Entry 8YWA (electron microscopy, 3.14 A resolution); this record covers chains H and h of the 8 polymer chains in the assembly.

Chain H:
Protein: Immunoglobulin heavy constant epsilon
From: Homo sapiens
Amino-acid sequence (577 residues; each row starts with the number of its first residue; numbers below 1 keep their minus sign (Met-23 is residue -23)):
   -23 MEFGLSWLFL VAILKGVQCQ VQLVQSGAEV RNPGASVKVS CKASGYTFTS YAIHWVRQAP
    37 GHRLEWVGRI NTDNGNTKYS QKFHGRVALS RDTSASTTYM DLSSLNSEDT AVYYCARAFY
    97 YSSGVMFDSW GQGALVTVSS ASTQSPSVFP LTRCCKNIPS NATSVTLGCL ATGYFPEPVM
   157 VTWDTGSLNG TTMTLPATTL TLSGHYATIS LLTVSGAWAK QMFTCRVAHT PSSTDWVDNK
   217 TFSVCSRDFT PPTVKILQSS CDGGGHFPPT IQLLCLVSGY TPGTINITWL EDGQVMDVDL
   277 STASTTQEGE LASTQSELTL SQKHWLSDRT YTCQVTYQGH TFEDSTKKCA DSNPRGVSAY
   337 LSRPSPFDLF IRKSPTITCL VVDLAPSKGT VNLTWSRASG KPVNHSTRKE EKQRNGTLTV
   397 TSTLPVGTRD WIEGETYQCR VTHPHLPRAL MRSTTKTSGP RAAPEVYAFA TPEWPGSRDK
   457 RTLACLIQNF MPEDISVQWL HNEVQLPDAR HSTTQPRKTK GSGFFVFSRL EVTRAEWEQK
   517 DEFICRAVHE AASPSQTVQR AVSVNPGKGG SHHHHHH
Unresolved in the structure: -23 to 116, 543-553
Disulfides: Cys251-Cys309, Cys355-Cys415, Cys461-Cys521
Residues lining bound ligands: N-acetylglucosamine (NAG; 2-acetamido-2-deoxy-beta-D-glucopyranose): Arg331, Val358, Asp359, Gln389, Asn391

Chain h:
Protein: Immunoglobulin kappa constant
From: Homo sapiens
Amino-acid sequence (261 residues; row label = number of the first residue in the row; numbers below 1 keep their minus sign (Met-43 is residue -43)):
   -43 MDMRVPAQLL GLLLLWLSGA RCGGSMDYKD DDDKGSPGDE VDAGQSALTQ PPSVSGAPGQ
    17 RVSISCTGGS SNFGAGYDVH WYQQLPATAP KLLIYGNNNR PSGVPDRFSG SKSGTSASLA
    77 ITGLQAEDEG DYFCQSFDTS LSGWIFGGGT KLTVLGQPKA APSVTLFPPS SEELQANKAT
   137 LVCLISDFYP GAVTVAWKAD SSPVKAGVET TTPSKQSNNK YAASSYLSLT PEQWKSHRSY
   197 SCQVTHEGST VEKTVAPTEC S
Unresolved in the structure: -43 to 110, 215-217

Interface between chain H and chain h:
Residue-residue contacts - 12 pairs, chain H then chain h:
  Phe125(H) - Ser126(h)
  Phe125(H) - Glu129(h)
  Pro126(H) - Ser126(h)
  Leu127(H) - Phe123(h)
  Leu127(H) - Pro124(h)
  Thr128(H) - Leu122(h)
  Thr128(H) - Phe123(h)
  Thr128(H) - Pro124(h)
  Arg129(H) - Thr121(h)
  Arg129(H) - Leu122(h)
  Arg129(H) - Phe123(h)
  Cys130(H) - Leu122(h)
Other interface residues (no listed pair), chain H (10 interface residues in all): Met169, Leu171, Thr174, Ile185
Other interface residues (no listed pair), chain h (9 interface residues in all): Glu165, Gln172, Ser180

Overview:
The interface between chain H and chain h involves 10 residues on one side and 9 on the other. Bound to chain
H: N-acetylglucosamine.
Here chain H is Immunoglobulin heavy constant epsilon and chain h is Immunoglobulin kappa constant, both from
Homo sapiens. Entry 8YWA (The structure of IgE receptor binding to IgE) was determined by electron microscopy,
deposited together with 8YVU.
